4R9A - chain A; structure by X-ray diffraction, 1.20 A resolution.

[Chain A]
Name: Galectin-3
Source organism: Homo sapiens
UniProtKB: P17931 (LEG3_HUMAN); residue numbers follow UniProt; this construct covers 111-250
Chain sequence (144 residues; numbered 107 to 250; the number before each row is that of its first residue):
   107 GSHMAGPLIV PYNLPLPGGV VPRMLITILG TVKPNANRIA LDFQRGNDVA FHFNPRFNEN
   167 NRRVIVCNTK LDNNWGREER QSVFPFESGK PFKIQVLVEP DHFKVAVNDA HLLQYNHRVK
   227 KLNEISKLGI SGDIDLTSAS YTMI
Not modelled in the structure: 107-112
Sequence notes: expression tag (107-110)
Curated features (UniProtKB/Swiss-Prot):
  - motif: Lys226 to Asp241 (Nuclear export signal)
  - binding site (a beta-D-galactoside): Trp181 to Gln187
  - modified residue: Ser188 (Phosphoserine)

[In short]
From UniProt: 7 beta-D-galactoside-binding residues.
Chain A is Galectin-3 (Homo sapiens); the structure, Crystal structure of Human galectin-3 CRD in complex with
lactose (pH 7.0, PEG4000), was determined by X-ray diffraction together with 4R9B, 4R9C, 4R9D and 4RL7 from
the same study.
